2G5U - chains A and B; structure by X-ray diffraction, 1.80 A resolution.

== Chain A (and B) ==
Molecule: Transthyretin
From: Homo sapiens
Notes: chain B of this document is another copy of the same molecule, construct and numbering; everything in this record applies to it too
Reference sequence: P02766 (TTHY_HUMAN); residues 1-127 here correspond to UniProt positions 21-147 (UniProt number = residue number + 20)
Amino-acid sequence (127 residues; each row starts with the number of its first residue):
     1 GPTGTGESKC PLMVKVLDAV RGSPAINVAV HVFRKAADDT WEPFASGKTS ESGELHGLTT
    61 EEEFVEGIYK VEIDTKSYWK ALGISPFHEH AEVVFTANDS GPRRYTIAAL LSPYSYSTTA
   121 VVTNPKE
Disordered / not traced: 1-9, 125-127 (chain B: 1-9, 101-103, 125-127)
Small-molecule neighbours: 3,5,3',5'-tetrachloro-biphenyl-4,4'-diol (PCQ): Lys15, Leu17, Thr106, Ala108, Ala109, Leu110, Ser117, Thr118, Thr119
UniProt features mapped onto this chain:
  - binding site (L-thyroxine): Lys15, Glu54, Ser117
  - modified residue: Cys10 (Sulfocysteine), Glu42 (4-carboxyglutamate), Ser52 (Phosphoserine)
  - glycosylation: Asn98 (N-linked (GlcNAc...) asparagine)
What the authors report for this chain:
  - binding site for 3,5,3',5'-tetrachloro-biphenyl-4,4'-diol: Leu17, Ala108, Ser117, Thr119
  - conformationally variable residues (side-chain flip): Ser117, Thr119

== How chain A and chain B interact ==
Pairs across the interface (39; chain A residue first):
  Phe87(A) with Phe95(B), hydrophobic; Thr96(B); Tyr105(B), hydrophobic; Ile107(B), hydrophobic; Ala120(B), hydrophobic
  His88(A) with Val93(B); Val94(B); Thr118(B)
  Glu89(A) with Val94(B), hydrogen bond (backbone-backbone); Thr96(B), hydrogen bond
  His90(A) with Val94(B)
  Glu92(A) with Glu92(B); Val94(B); Tyr116(B), hydrogen bond (backbone-side chain)
  Val93(A) with His88(B)
  Val94(A) with His88(B); Glu89(B), hydrogen bond (backbone-backbone); His90(B)
  Phe95(A) with Phe87(B), hydrophobic
  Thr96(A) with Glu89(B), hydrogen bond
  Tyr105(A) with Phe87(B), hydrophobic
  Ile107(A) with Phe87(B), hydrophobic
  Tyr114(A) with Thr119(B), hydrogen bond (backbone-side chain); Ala120(B), hydrogen bond (backbone-backbone)
  Ser115(A) with Thr118(B), hydrogen bond (side chain-backbone); Thr119(B), hydrogen bond
  Tyr116(A) with Glu92(B), hydrogen bond (side chain-backbone); Ser117(B), hydrogen bond (backbone-side chain); Thr118(B), hydrogen bond (backbone-backbone)
  Ser117(A) with Tyr116(B), hydrogen bond (side chain-backbone); Ser117(B), hydrogen bond
  Thr118(A) with Ser115(B), hydrogen bond (backbone-side chain); Tyr116(B), hydrogen bond (backbone-backbone)
  Thr119(A) with Tyr114(B), hydrogen bond (side chain-backbone); Ser115(B), hydrogen bond
  Ala120(A) with Phe87(B), hydrophobic; Tyr114(B), hydrogen bond (backbone-backbone)
  Val122(A) with Phe87(B), hydrophobic; Tyr114(B), hydrophobic
Other interface residues (no listed pair), chain A (21 interface residues in all): Ile68, Lys76
Other interface residues (no listed pair), chain B (21 interface residues in all): Ile68, Lys76, Val122

== In short ==
The chain A/chain B interface involves 21 residues from each chain, with 19 hydrogen bonds. Among the polar
pairs are Glu89(A)-Thr96(B), Glu92(A)-Tyr116(B) and Tyr114(A)-Thr119(B). Chain A binds
3,5,3',5'-tetrachloro-biphenyl-4,4'-diol. The paper reports a binding site for
3,5,3',5'-tetrachloro-biphenyl-4,4'-diol at Leu17(A), Ala108(A) and Ser117(A) among others; conformational
variability at Ser117(A) and Thr119(A).
Chain A and chain B are both Transthyretin (Homo sapiens); the structure, Human Transthyretin (TTR) Complexed
with Hydroxylated polychlorinated Biphenyl-4,4'-dihydroxy-3,3',5,5'-tetrachlorobiphenyl, was determined by
X-ray diffraction together with 2GAB and 2G9K from the same study.
